PDB entry 5ITE | X-ray diffraction, 2.18 A resolution | chains A and C of the 3 polymer chains in the assembly

Chain A (and C):
Molecule: Bacteriorhodopsin-I
Source organism: Haloquadratum walsbyi
Notes: chain C of this document is another copy of the same molecule, construct and numbering; everything in this record applies to it too
UniProt: Q18DH8 (BACR1_HALWD); residue numbers follow UniProt; this construct covers 3-254
Chain sequence (268 residues; row label = number of the first residue in the row):
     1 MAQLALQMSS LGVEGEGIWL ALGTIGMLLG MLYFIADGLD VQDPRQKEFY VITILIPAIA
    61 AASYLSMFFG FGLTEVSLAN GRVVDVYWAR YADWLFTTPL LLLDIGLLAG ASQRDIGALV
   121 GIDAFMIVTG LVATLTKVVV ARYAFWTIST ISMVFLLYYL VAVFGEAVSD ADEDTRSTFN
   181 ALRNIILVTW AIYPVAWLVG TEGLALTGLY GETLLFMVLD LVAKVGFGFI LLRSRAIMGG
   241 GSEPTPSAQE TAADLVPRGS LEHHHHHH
Not modelled in the structure: 1-10, 239-268
Differences from the reference sequence: initiating methionine (1); expression tag (2, 255-268)
Covalently attached groups: retinal (RET) linked to Lys224
Residues lining bound ligands: retinal (RET): Tyr91, Trp94, Thr97, Thr98, Leu101, Met126, Ile127, Gly130, Trp146, Ser149, Thr150, Met153, Trp190, Tyr193, Pro194, Trp197, Asp220, Ala223
Curated features (UniProtKB/Swiss-Prot):
  - site: Asp93 (Primary proton acceptor)
  - modified residue: Gln7 (Pyrrolidone carboxylic acid), Lys224 (N6-(retinylidene)lysine)
  - mutagenesis: Met126 (M126A: Large spectral blue shift, but no effect on pumping activity; when associated with A-149 and T-223), Ser149 (S149A: Large spectral blue shift, but no effect on pumping activity; when associated with A-126 and T-223), Ala223 (A223T: Large spectral blue shift, but no effect on pumping activity; when associated with A-126 and A-149)

Interface between chain A and chain C:
Contacting residue pairs - 14 pairs, chain A then chain C:
  Arg114(A) - Pro44(C)
  Arg114(A) - Glu48(C)  salt bridge
  Ala118(A) - Val51(C)  hydrophobic
  Phe125(A) - Ala58(C)
  Phe125(A) - Ile59(C)  hydrophobic
  Phe125(A) - Ala62(C)  hydrophobic
  Val132(A) - Phe71(C)  hydrophobic
  Leu135(A) - Phe71(C)  hydrophobic
  Val138(A) - Phe69(C)
  Ala141(A) - Phe69(C)  hydrophobic
  Phe145(A) - Ala62(C)
  Phe145(A) - Leu65(C)  hydrophobic
  Phe145(A) - Ser66(C)
  Ile148(A) - Leu65(C)  hydrophobic
Other interface residues (no listed pair), chain A (13 interface residues in all): Gly121, Thr129, Thr136, Val140
Other interface residues (no listed pair), chain C (12 interface residues in all): Arg45, Leu55

In short:
13 residues of chain A and 12 residues of chain C are in contact, with 1 salt bridge. Its one salt-bridged
contact is Arg114(A)-Glu48(C). Covalently linked retinal: at Lys224(A). UniProt lists 3 mutagenesis sites on
chain A.
Both chains are Bacteriorhodopsin-I (Haloquadratum walsbyi). Entry 5ITE (2.2-Angstrom in meso crystal
structure of Haloquadratum Walsbyi Bacteriorhodopsin (HwBR) from Octylglucoside (OG) Detergent Micelles) was
determined by X-ray diffraction (same publication as 5ITC).
